6LIK - chain A; structure by X-ray diffraction, 2.40 A resolution.

Chain A:
Name: Lectin
From: Pleurotus ostreatus
UniProt: E7E2M2 (E7E2M2_PLEOS); residue numbers follow UniProt; this construct covers 1-373
Chain sequence (373 residues; numbered 1 to 373; the number before each row is that of its first residue):
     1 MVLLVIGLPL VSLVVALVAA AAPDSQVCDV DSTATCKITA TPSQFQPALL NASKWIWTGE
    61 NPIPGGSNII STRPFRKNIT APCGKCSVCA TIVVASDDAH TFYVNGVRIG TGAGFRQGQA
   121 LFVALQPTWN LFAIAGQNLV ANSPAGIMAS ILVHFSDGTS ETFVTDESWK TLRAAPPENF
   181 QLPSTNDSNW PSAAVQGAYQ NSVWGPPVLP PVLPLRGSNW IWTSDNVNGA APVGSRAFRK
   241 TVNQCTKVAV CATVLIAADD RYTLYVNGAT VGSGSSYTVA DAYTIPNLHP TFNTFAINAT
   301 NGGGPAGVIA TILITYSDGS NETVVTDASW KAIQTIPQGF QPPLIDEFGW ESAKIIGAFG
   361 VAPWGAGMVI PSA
Disordered / not traced: 1-36
Disulfide bonds: Cys-245 forms a disulfide with the same residue of a neighbouring copy of this chain
Disulfide bonds: Cys-89/Cys-251
Covalent attachments: N-acetylglucosamine (NAG) linked to Asn-78, Asn-298, Asn-321
Bound ions: Ca2+ site 1: Asp-97, Asp-98, Asn-138, Ser-143, Pro-144 (together with glycerol); Ca2+ site 2: Asp-259, Asp-260, Asn-301, Gly-303, Pro-305 (together with alpha-D-galactopyranose)
Small-molecule neighbours: alpha-D-galactopyranose (GLA): Asp-259, Asp-260, Tyr-277, Gly-303, Gly-304, Pro-305, Pro-363, Trp-364

Overview:
Chain A binds alpha-D-galactopyranose. N-acetylglucosamine is covalently linked to Asn-78, Asn-298 and
Asn-321. Asp-97, Asp-98, Asn-138, Ser-143 and Pro-144 coordinate Ca2+ site 1. Asp-259, Asp-260, Asn-301,
Gly-303 and Pro-305 coordinate Ca2+ site 2.
Chain A is Lectin (Pleurotus ostreatus); the structure, Crystal Structure of Lectin from Pleurotus ostreatus
in complex with Galactose, was determined by X-ray diffraction, deposited together with 6KBJ, 6KBQ, 6KC2 and
6LI7.
